Entry 8DM4 (electron microscopy, 2.45 A resolution); this record covers chains H and L of the 3 polymer chains in the assembly.

[Chain H]
Name: Fab 4A8 heavy chain
Organism: Homo sapiens
Notes: antibody fragment or engineered binder
Sequence (258 residues; each row starts with the number of its first residue):
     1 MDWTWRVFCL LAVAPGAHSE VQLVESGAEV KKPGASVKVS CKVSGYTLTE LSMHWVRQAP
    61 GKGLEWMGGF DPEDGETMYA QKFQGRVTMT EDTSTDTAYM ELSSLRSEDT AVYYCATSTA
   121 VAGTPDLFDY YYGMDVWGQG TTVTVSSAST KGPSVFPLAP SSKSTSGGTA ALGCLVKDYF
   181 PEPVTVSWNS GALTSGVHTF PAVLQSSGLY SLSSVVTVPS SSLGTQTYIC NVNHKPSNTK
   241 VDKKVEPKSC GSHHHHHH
Unresolved in the structure: 1-19, 148-258
Disulfides: C41-C115

[Chain L]
Name: Fab 4A8 light chain
Organism: Homo sapiens
Notes: antibody fragment or engineered binder
Sequence (238 residues; numbered 1 to 238; the number before each row is that of its first residue):
     1 MVLQTQVFIS LLLWISGAYG EIVMTQSPLS SPVTLGQPAS ISCRSSQSLV HSDGNTYLSW
    61 LQQRPGQPPR LLIYKISNRF SGVPDRFSGS GAGTDFTLKI SRVEAEDVGV YYCTQATQFP
   121 YTFGQGTKVD IKGQPKANPT VTLFPPSSEE LQANKATLVC LISDFYPGAV TVAWKADGSP
   181 VKAGVETTKP SKQSNNKYAA SSYLSLTPEQ WKSHRSYSCQ VTHEGSTVEK TVAPTECS
Unresolved in the structure: 1-20, 133-238
Disulfides: C43-C113

[Interface between chain H and chain L]
Contacting residue pairs (37; chain H residue first):
  E20(H) - F80(L)
  E20(H) - S81(L)
  H54(H) - Y121(L)
  Q58(H) - Q63(L)
  Q58(H) - Y112(L)
  L64(H) - P69(L)  hydrophobic
  L64(H) - Y112(L)  hydrophobic
  L64(H) - F123(L)
  W66(H) - F119(L)  hydrophobic
  W66(H) - P120(L)  hydrophobic
  W66(H) - Y121(L)
  W66(H) - F123(L)  hydrophobic
  F70(H) - F119(L)
  D71(H) - F119(L)
  M78(H) - F119(L)  hydrophobic
  Y114(H) - Q63(L)
  Y114(H) - P68(L)  hydrophobic
  D129(H) - D53(L)
  Y130(H) - D53(L)
  Y130(H) - Y57(L)  hydrogen bond (backbone-side chain)
  Y131(H) - Y74(L)
  Y131(H) - K75(L)
  Y132(H) - H51(L)
  Y132(H) - Y57(L)
  Y132(H) - A116(L)
  Y132(H) - Y121(L)
  G133(H) - A116(L)
  M134(H) - T114(L)
  M134(H) - Y121(L)  hydrophobic
  M134(H) - F123(L)  hydrophobic
  D135(H) - L71(L)
  D135(H) - F80(L)
  W137(H) - L61(L)  hydrophobic
  W137(H) - P69(L)
  W137(H) - F123(L)  hydrophobic
  G138(H) - P68(L)
  Q139(H) - P68(L)
Also at the interface, not in a pair above, chain H (23 interface residues in all): V56, G63, E65, V136
Also at the interface, not in a pair above, chain L (21 interface residues in all): Q67, Q115

[In short]
23 residues of chain H face 21 of chain L across their interface; the contacts include 1 hydrogen bond. The
hydrogen-bonded pair is Y130(H)-Y57(L).
Here chain H is Fab 4A8 heavy chain and chain L is Fab 4A8 light chain, both from Homo sapiens. Entry 8DM4
(Cryo-EM structure of SARS-CoV-2 Omicron BA.2 spike protein in complex with Fab 4A8 (focused refinement of
...) was determined by electron microscopy together with 8DM3, 8DM5, 8DM6, 8DM7, 8DM8, 8DM9 and 8DMA from the
same study.
